Entry 6I7Q (X-ray diffraction, 1.80 A resolution); this record covers chains C and V of the 4 polymer chains in the assembly.

Chain C:
Name: Elongin-C
Organism: Bos taurus
Reference sequence: Q2KII4 (ELOC_BOVIN); residues 17-112 here = UniProt positions 17-112
Chain sequence (97 residues; row label = number of the first residue in the row):
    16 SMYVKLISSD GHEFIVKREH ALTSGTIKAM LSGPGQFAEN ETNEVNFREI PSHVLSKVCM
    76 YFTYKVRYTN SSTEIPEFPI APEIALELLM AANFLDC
Differences from the reference sequence: expression tag (16)

Chain V:
Name: von Hippel-Lindau disease tumor suppressor
Organism: Homo sapiens
Reference sequence: P40337 (VHL_HUMAN), isoform P40337-3; residues 54-213 here correspond to UniProt positions 1-160 (UniProt number = residue number - 53)
Chain sequence (160 residues; row label = number of the first residue in the row):
    54 MEAGRPRPVL RSVNSREPSQ VIFCNRSPRV VLPVWLNFDG EPQPYPTLPP GTGRRIHSYR
   114 GHLWLFRDAG THDGLLVNQT ELFVPSLNVD GQPIFANITL PVYTLKERCL QVVRSLVKPE
   174 NYRRLDIVRS LYEDLEDHPN VQKDLERLTQ ERIAHQRMGD
Not modelled in the structure: 54-59, 211-213

Chain C / chain V interface:
Pairs across the interface (35; chain C residue first):
  Tyr76(C) - Tyr156(V)  hydrogen bond (side chain-backbone)
  Tyr76(C) - Thr157(V)
  Tyr76(C) - Leu158(V)  hydrogen bond (side chain-backbone)
  Tyr83(C) - Val155(V)
  Thr84(C) - Val155(V)
  Glu89(C) - Arg79(V)  salt bridge
  Ile90(C) - Leu153(V)
  Ile90(C) - Val155(V)  hydrophobic
  Pro91(C) - Leu153(V)
  Glu92(C) - Pro81(V)
  Glu92(C) - Arg82(V)  salt bridge
  Glu92(C) - Leu153(V)
  Glu92(C) - Arg161(V)  salt bridge
  Phe93(C) - Leu158(V)  hydrophobic
  Phe93(C) - Arg161(V)  hydrogen bond (backbone-side chain)
  Ile95(C) - Arg161(V)
  Ile95(C) - Cys162(V)  hydrophobic
  Pro97(C) - Leu169(V)  hydrophobic
  Leu101(C) - Val166(V)  hydrophobic
  Leu101(C) - Leu178(V)  hydrophobic
  Leu103(C) - Cys162(V)  hydrophobic
  Leu104(C) - Lys159(V)
  Leu104(C) - Cys162(V)  hydrophobic
  Leu104(C) - Leu163(V)  hydrophobic
  Leu104(C) - Leu184(V)  hydrophobic
  Met105(C) - Ile180(V)  hydrophobic
  Met105(C) - Val181(V)
  Met105(C) - Leu184(V)  hydrophobic
  Ala107(C) - Leu158(V)  hydrophobic
  Ala107(C) - Lys159(V)
  Asn108(C) - Lys159(V)  hydrogen bond
  Asn108(C) - Leu184(V)
  Cys112(C) - Thr157(V)
  Cys112(C) - Leu158(V)  hydrogen bond (backbone-backbone)
  Cys112(C) - Lys159(V)  hydrogen bond (backbone-backbone)
Interface residues without a listed pair, chain C (22 interface residues in all): Val73, Tyr79, Lys80, Ser86, Ala100
Interface residues without a listed pair, chain V (24 interface residues in all): Gln132, Pro154, Gln164, Val165, Asp179, Ser183

Summary:
Chain C and chain V form an interface of 22 and 24 residues respectively, with 6 hydrogen bonds and 3 salt
bridges. Polar contacts include Glu89(C)-Arg79(V), Glu92(C)-Arg82(V) and Glu92(C)-Arg161(V).
Here chain C is Elongin-C (Bos taurus) and chain V is von Hippel-Lindau disease tumor suppressor (Homo
sapiens). Entry 6I7Q (Structure of pVHL-elongin B-elongin C (VCB) in complex with hydroxylated-HIF-2alpha
(523-542) in the C2221 form) was determined by X-ray diffraction.
